Entry 8QSA (X-ray diffraction, 1.80 A resolution); this record covers chains A and P.

== Chain A ==
Protein: 14-3-3 protein sigma
Organism: Homo sapiens
Reference sequence: P31947 (1433S_HUMAN); numbering as in UniProt (aligned over 1-231)
Amino-acid sequence (236 residues; each row starts with the number of its first residue; numbers below 1 keep their minus sign (Gly-4 is residue -4)):
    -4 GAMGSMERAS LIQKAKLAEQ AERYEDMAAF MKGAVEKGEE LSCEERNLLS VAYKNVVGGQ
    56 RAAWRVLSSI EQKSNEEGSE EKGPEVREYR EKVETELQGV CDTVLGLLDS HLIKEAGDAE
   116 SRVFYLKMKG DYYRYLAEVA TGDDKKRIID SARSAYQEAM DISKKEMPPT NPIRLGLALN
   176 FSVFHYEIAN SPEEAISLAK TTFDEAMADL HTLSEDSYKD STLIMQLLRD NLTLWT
Not modelled in the structure: 72-76
Covalent attachments: compound WQ9 linked to Cys38
Modified residues: Cys38 (cysteine)
Construct notes: expression tag (-4 to 0)
Ion coordination: Mg2+ site 1 near Glu2 (its only coordinating residue here); Mg2+ site 2 near Glu89 (its only coordinating residue here)
Residues lining bound ligands: WQ9 (1-[(5R)-2-(4-bromanyl-3-fluoranyl-phenyl)sulfonyl-2,7-diazaspiro[4.4]nonan-7-yl]-2-chloranyl-ethanone): Arg41, Asn42, Ser45, Glu115, Phe119, Lys122, Pro167, Ile168, Asp215, Leu218, Ile219

== Chain P ==
Protein: C-RAF peptide
Amino-acid sequence (10 residues; row label = number of the first residue in the row):
   255 QRSTSTPNVH
Modified residues: Ser259 (phosphoserine; SEP)
Residues lining bound ligands: WQ9 (1-[(5R)-2-(4-bromanyl-3-fluoranyl-phenyl)sulfonyl-2,7-diazaspiro[4.4]nonan-7-yl]-2-chloranyl-ethanone): Thr260, Pro261, Val263

== How chain A and chain P interact ==
Contacting residue pairs - 32 pairs, chain A then chain P:
  Glu14(A) with His264(P)
  Asn42(A) with Val263(P), hydrogen bond (side chain-backbone); His264(P), hydrogen bond (side chain-backbone)
  Val46(A) with Asn262(P); Val263(P); His264(P)
  Lys49(A) with Ser259(P); Thr260(P); Asn262(P)
  Asn50(A) with Asn262(P)
  Arg56(A) with Ser259(P)
  Arg60(A) with Arg256(P)
  Arg129(A) with Ser259(P)
  Tyr130(A) with Ser259(P)
  Gly171(A) with Thr260(P), hydrogen bond (backbone-side chain)
  Leu174(A) with Thr258(P); Ser259(P); Thr260(P)
  Asn175(A) with Ser259(P); Thr260(P), hydrogen bond
  Val178(A) with Thr258(P)
  Tyr181(A) with Ser257(P)
  Glu182(A) with Ser257(P), hydrogen bond
  Asp215(A) with Val263(P)
  Ile219(A) with Thr260(P); Pro261(P)
  Leu222(A) with Pro261(P)
  Asn226(A) with Ser257(P); Thr258(P), hydrogen bond (side chain-backbone)
  Leu229(A) with Gln255(P); Arg256(P)
  Trp230(A) with Ser257(P), hydrogen bond
Also at the interface, not in a pair above, chain A (24 interface residues in all): Ser45, Lys122, Leu218

== Overview ==
The interface between chain A and chain P involves 24 residues on one side and 10 on the other, with 7
hydrogen bonds. Among the polar pairs are Asn42(A)-Val263(P), Asn42(A)-His264(P) and Gly171(A)-Thr260(P).
Bound to chain P: compound WQ9. Compound WQ9 is covalently linked to Cys38(A).
Chain A is 14-3-3 protein sigma (Homo sapiens) and chain P is C-RAF peptide; the structure, Ternary structure
of 14-3-3s, C-RAF phosphopeptide (pS259) and compound 86 (1084384), was determined by X-ray diffraction.
